8H94 - chains A and B of the 3 polymer chains in the assembly; structure by electron microscopy, 2.90 A resolution.

# Chain A
Name: NACHT, LRR and PYD domains-containing protein 5
Source organism: Mus musculus
UniProtKB: Q9R1M5 (NALP5_MOUSE); residues 1-1059 here correspond to UniProt positions 105-1163 (UniProt number = residue number + 104)
Sequence (1059 residues; each row starts with the number of its first residue):
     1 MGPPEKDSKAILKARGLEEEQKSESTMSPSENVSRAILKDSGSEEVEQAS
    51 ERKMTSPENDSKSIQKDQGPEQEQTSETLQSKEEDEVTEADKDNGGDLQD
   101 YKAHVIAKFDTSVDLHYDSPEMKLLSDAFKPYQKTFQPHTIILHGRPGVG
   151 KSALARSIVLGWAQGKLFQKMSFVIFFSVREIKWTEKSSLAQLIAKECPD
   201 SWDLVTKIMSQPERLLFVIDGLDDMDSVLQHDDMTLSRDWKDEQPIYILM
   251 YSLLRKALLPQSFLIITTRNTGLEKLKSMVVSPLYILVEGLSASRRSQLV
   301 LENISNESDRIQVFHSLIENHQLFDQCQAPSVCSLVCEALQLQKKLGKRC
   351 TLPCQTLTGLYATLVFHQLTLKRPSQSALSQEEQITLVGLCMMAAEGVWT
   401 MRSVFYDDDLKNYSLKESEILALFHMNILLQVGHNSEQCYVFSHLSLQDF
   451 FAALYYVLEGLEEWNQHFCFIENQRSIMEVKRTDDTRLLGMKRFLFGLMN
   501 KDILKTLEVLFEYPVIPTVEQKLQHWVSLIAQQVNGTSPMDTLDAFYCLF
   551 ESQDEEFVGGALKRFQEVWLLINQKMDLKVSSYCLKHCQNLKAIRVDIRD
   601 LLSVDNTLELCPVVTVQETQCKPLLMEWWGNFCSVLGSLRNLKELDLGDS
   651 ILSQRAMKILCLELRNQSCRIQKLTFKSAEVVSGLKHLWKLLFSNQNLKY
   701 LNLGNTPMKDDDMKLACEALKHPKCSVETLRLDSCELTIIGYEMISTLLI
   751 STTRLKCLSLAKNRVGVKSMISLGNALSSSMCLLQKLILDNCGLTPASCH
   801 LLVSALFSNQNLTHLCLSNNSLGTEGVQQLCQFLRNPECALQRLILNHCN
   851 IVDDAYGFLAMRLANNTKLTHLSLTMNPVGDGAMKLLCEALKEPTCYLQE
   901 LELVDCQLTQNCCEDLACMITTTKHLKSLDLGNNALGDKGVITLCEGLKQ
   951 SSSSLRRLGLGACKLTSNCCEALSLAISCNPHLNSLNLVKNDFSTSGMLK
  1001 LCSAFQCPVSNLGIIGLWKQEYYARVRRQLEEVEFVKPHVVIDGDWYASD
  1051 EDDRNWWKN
Not modelled in the structure: 1-96, 471-484
Curated features (UniProtKB/Swiss-Prot):
  - binding site (ATP): Gly145 to Ser152

# Chain B
Name: Transducin-like enhancer protein 6
Source organism: Mus musculus
UniProtKB: Q9WVB3 (TLE6_MOUSE); residues 1-581 here = UniProt positions 1-581
Sequence (581 residues; numbered 1 to 581; the number before each row is that of its first residue):
     1 MTSHRQSSDTFGGILPSTLSSRYLSIVNQLPEEFSSVVSEMMVHLENIFS
    51 LAENFFQAIERFSRTPDLLERNKMSIGVGAEGDSWPCHVSHEAPMGSAQT
   101 TENSAKEEDKQVPESAALQHPKFKSTPGPQLPTRRRFLSESDELQDPQPV
   151 WDAEPQFCQGFLIQGLWELFMDSRQKNQQEHGGEDSSQESKDSGLCDFKP
   201 EPQPRHRNSLSDSADPFLIKSPSALLDYYQEDVSRPQPETQESSGRADKF
   251 LKPLSWGSEVLESSCNQPSTALWQLERFTVPQALQKVRVLKHQELLLVVA
   301 VSSFTRHVFTCSQSGIKVWNLVNQVAEDRDPESHLKCSVQDNKVYLRTCL
   351 LSSNSRTLFAGGYNLPGVIVWDLAAPSLYEKCQLPCEGLSCQALANTKEN
   401 MALAGFTDGTVRIWDLRTQEIVRNLKGPTNSARNLVVKDDNIWTGGLDAC
   451 LRCWDLRMAKVSLEHLFQSQIMSLAHSPTEDWLLLGLANGQHCLFNSRKR
   501 DQVLTVDTKDNTILGLKFSPNGKWWASVGMGNFITVHSMPTGAKLFQVPE
   551 VGPVRCFDMTENGRLIITGSRDCASVYHIKY
Not modelled in the structure: 1-145, 178-246

# Interface between chain A and chain B
Residue-residue contacts - 86 pairs, chain A then chain B:
  Gln133(A) - Tyr379(B)
  Phe136(A) - Ser377(B)
  Phe136(A) - Tyr379(B)  hydrophobic
  His231(A) - Arg329(B)
  Arg255(A) - Lys336(B)
  Glu274(A) - Asp330(B)
  Lys275(A) - Asp330(B)
  Lys277(A) - Pro331(B)
  Lys277(A) - Glu332(B)
  Ser278(A) - Pro331(B)  hydrogen bond (side chain-backbone)
  Ser282(A) - Leu378(B)
  Pro283(A) - Ser377(B)  hydrogen bond (backbone-side chain)
  Leu284(A) - Ser377(B)
  Met392(A) - Arg174(B)
  Glu396(A) - Phe170(B)
  Glu396(A) - Arg174(B)  salt bridge
  Trp399(A) - Leu166(B)
  Trp399(A) - Trp167(B)  hydrophobic
  Trp399(A) - Phe170(B)
  Tyr455(A) - Phe170(B)  hydrophobic
  Tyr455(A) - Ser173(B)  hydrogen bond
  Tyr456(A) - Leu166(B)  hydrogen bond (side chain-backbone)
  Tyr456(A) - Phe170(B)
  Glu459(A) - Ser173(B)
  Glu463(A) - Lys176(B)
  Asn465(A) - Ser173(B)  hydrogen bond (side chain-backbone)
  Asn465(A) - Arg174(B)
  Asn465(A) - Asn177(B)
  Phe470(A) - Arg174(B)
  Phe470(A) - Asn177(B)
  Leu488(A) - Ile163(B)  hydrophobic
  Lys492(A) - Leu162(B)
  Leu495(A) - Leu166(B)  hydrophobic
  Val519(A) - Leu166(B)  hydrophobic
  Lys522(A) - Gly165(B)  hydrogen bond (side chain-backbone)
  Trp526(A) - Cys158(B)  hydrogen bond (side chain-backbone)
  Trp526(A) - Gln159(B)
  Trp526(A) - Leu162(B)
  Leu529(A) - Phe161(B)  hydrophobic
  Gln533(A) - Asp248(B)  hydrogen bond (side chain-backbone)
  Gln533(A) - Phe250(B)
  Val534(A) - Lys249(B)
  Asn535(A) - Lys252(B)
  Gly536(A) - Lys252(B)  hydrogen bond (backbone-side chain)
  Thr537(A) - Lys252(B)
  Ser538(A) - Lys252(B)
  Met540(A) - Ser255(B)
  Asp541(A) - Cys158(B)  hydrogen bond
  Asp544(A) - Gln159(B)  hydrogen bond
  Trp569(A) - Leu261(B)
  Leu571(A) - Leu261(B)  hydrophobic
  Asp790(A) - Thr270(B)  hydrogen bond
  Asn791(A) - Ala271(B)  hydrogen bond (side chain-backbone)
  Asn791(A) - Leu272(B)
  Asn791(A) - Trp273(B)  hydrogen bond (side chain-backbone)
  Asn819(A) - Thr270(B)  hydrogen bond
  Asn819(A) - Leu272(B)
  Asn847(A) - Pro268(B)
  Asn847(A) - Ser269(B)
  Lys990(A) - Leu545(B)
  Asp992(A) - Lys544(B)  salt bridge
  Trp1018(A) - Gln282(B)
  Trp1018(A) - Ala283(B)  hydrophobic
  Gln1020(A) - Ala283(B)
  Gln1020(A) - Leu284(B)  hydrogen bond (side chain-backbone)
  Gln1020(A) - Val548(B)
  Gln1020(A) - Pro549(B)
  Glu1021(A) - Phe546(B)
  Glu1021(A) - Gln547(B)
  Tyr1022(A) - Pro549(B)
  Tyr1023(A) - Pro147(B)  hydrophobic
  Tyr1023(A) - Pro149(B)  hydrophobic
  Tyr1023(A) - Asn532(B)
  Tyr1023(A) - Phe533(B)
  Tyr1023(A) - Pro549(B)  hydrophobic
  Ala1024(A) - Gln148(B)
  Ala1024(A) - Val150(B)
  Asp1045(A) - Cys265(B)
  Asp1045(A) - Asn266(B)  hydrogen bond (side chain-backbone)
  Tyr1047(A) - Asn266(B)  hydrogen bond (backbone-side chain)
  Tyr1047(A) - Pro268(B)
  Ala1048(A) - Asn266(B)
  Trp1057(A) - Thr270(B)
  Lys1058(A) - Gln267(B)
  Lys1058(A) - Pro268(B)  hydrogen bond (side chain-backbone)
  Lys1058(A) - Thr270(B)
Also at the interface, not in a pair above, chain A (70 interface residues in all): Ala395, Tyr413, Phe468, Met491, Leu523, Gln532, Pro539, Lys762, Ser818, His848, Thr875, Met876, Val904, Lys964, Asn1055
Also at the interface, not in a pair above, chain B (63 interface residues in all): Leu169, Gln175, Ala247, Pro253, Trp256, Glu262, Pro281, His334, Ala375, Pro376, Ala543, Lys580

# Summary
Chain A and chain B form an interface of 70 and 63 residues respectively; the contacts include 19 hydrogen
bonds and 2 salt bridges. Polar pairs include Glu396(A)-Arg174(B), Asp992(A)-Lys544(B) and
Ser278(A)-Pro331(B). Curated annotation (UniProt) lists 8 ATP-binding residues on chain A.
Here chain A is NACHT, LRR and PYD domains-containing protein 5 and chain B is Transducin-like enhancer
protein 6, both from Mus musculus. Entry 8H94 (Structure of mouse SCMC bound with KH domain of FILIA) was
determined by electron microscopy (same publication as 8H93, 8H95 and 8H96).
